5MJ3 - chains A and B of the 3 polymer chains in the assembly; structure by X-ray diffraction, 1.74 A resolution.

[Chain A]
Protein: Interleukin-12 subunit beta
Source organism: Homo sapiens
UniProtKB: P29460 (IL12B_HUMAN); residue numbers follow UniProt; this construct covers 23-328
Chain sequence (306 residues; row label = number of the first residue in the row):
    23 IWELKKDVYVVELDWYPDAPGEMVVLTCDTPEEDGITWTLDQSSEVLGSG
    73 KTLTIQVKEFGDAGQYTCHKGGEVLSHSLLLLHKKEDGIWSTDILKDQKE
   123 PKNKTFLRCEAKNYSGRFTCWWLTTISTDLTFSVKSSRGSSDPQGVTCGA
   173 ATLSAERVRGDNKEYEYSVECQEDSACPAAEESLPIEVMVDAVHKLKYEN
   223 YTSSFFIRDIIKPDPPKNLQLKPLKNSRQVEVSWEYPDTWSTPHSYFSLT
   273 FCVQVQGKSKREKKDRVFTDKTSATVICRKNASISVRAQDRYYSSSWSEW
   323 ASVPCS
Not modelled in the structure: 280-283
UniProt features mapped onto this chain:
  - glycosylation: Asn135 (N-linked (GlcNAc...) asparagine), Asn222 (N-linked (GlcNAc...) asparagine), Trp319 (C-linked (Man) tryptophan)
Cystine bridges: Cys50-Cys90, Cys131-Cys142, Cys170-Cys193, Cys300-Cys327
Glycans and other covalent adducts: glycan linked to Asn222
Metal / ion sites: Na+ site 1: Thr114, Leu117; Na+ site 2: Leu246, Ser249
Reported in the primary citation:
  - post-translational modification sites: Trp319

[Chain B]
Protein: Interleukin-23 subunit alpha
Source organism: Homo sapiens
UniProtKB: Q9NPF7 (IL23A_HUMAN); numbering as in UniProt (aligned over 20-189)
Chain sequence (179 residues; each row starts with the number of its first residue):
    20 RAVPGGSSPAWTQCQQLSQKLCTLAWSAHPLVGHMDLREEGDEETTNDVP
    70 HIQCGDGCDPQGLRDNSQFCLQRIHQGLIFYEKLLGSDIFTGEPSLLPDS
   120 PVGQLHASLLGLSQLLQPEGHHWETQQIPSLSPSQPWQRLLLRFKILRSL
   170 QAFVAVAARVFAHGAATLSPGTKHHHHHH
Not modelled in the structure: 20-26, 142-149, 190-198
Differences from the reference sequence: expression tag (190-198)
Cystine bridges: Cys77-Cys89

[Chain A / chain B interface]
Contacting residue pairs - 46 pairs, chain A then chain B:
  Pro123(A) - Met54(B)  hydrophobic
  Tyr136(A) - Arg178(B)  hydrogen bond
  Ser162(A) - Glu62(B)
  Ser163(A) - Glu62(B)  hydrogen bond
  Cys199(A) - Cys73(B)  disulfide
  Ala201(A) - Asp78(B)
  Ala201(A) - Val175(B)
  Ala202(A) - Ile71(B)
  Ala202(A) - Gln72(B)
  Ala202(A) - Cys73(B)
  Glu203(A) - His70(B)
  Glu203(A) - Ile71(B)  hydrogen bond (backbone-backbone)
  Glu203(A) - Ser168(B)
  Glu203(A) - Ala171(B)
  Glu203(A) - Phe172(B)
  Glu203(A) - Val175(B)
  Ser205(A) - Thr65(B)
  Ser205(A) - His70(B)
  Leu206(A) - Glu62(B)
  Ser226(A) - Met54(B)
  Phe228(A) - Arg57(B)
  Arg230(A) - Ala171(B)
  Asp231(A) - His53(B)
  Pro265(A) - Pro79(B)
  Pro265(A) - His182(B)
  Ser267(A) - Ala181(B)
  Ser267(A) - His182(B)  hydrogen bond
  Tyr268(A) - Cys77(B)  hydrogen bond (side chain-backbone)
  Tyr268(A) - Pro79(B)  hydrophobic
  Tyr268(A) - Val175(B)
  Tyr268(A) - Arg178(B)
  Tyr268(A) - Val179(B)
  Tyr268(A) - His182(B)
  Phe269(A) - Arg178(B)
  Asp312(A) - Arg178(B)  salt bridge
  Arg313(A) - Gln38(B)
  Tyr314(A) - Gln38(B)
  Tyr314(A) - Cys41(B)
  Tyr314(A) - Ala174(B)
  Tyr314(A) - Ala177(B)  hydrophobic
  Tyr314(A) - Arg178(B)
  Tyr314(A) - Ala181(B)
  Tyr315(A) - Trp45(B)  hydrophobic
  Tyr315(A) - Gln170(B)
  Tyr315(A) - Ala171(B)
  Ser316(A) - Trp45(B)
Interface residues without a listed pair, chain A (29 interface residues in all): Lys124, Gly161, Asp164, Ser225, Phe227, Ile232
Interface residues without a listed pair, chain B (31 interface residues in all): Asp55, Pro69, Leu82, Ala185, Thr186
Cross-chain cystine bridges: Cys199(A)-Cys73(B)

[Overview]
The interface between chain A and chain B involves 29 residues on one side and 31 on the other; the contacts
include 1 disulfide bond, 5 hydrogen bonds and 1 salt bridge. Among the polar pairs are Asp312(A)-Arg178(B),
Tyr136(A)-Arg178(B) and Ser163(A)-Glu62(B). Thr114(A) and Leu117(A) form the Na+ site 1. From the paper: a
modification site at Trp319(A).
Here chain A is Interleukin-12 subunit beta and chain B is Interleukin-23 subunit alpha, both from Homo
sapiens. Entry 5MJ3 (Interleukin-23 complex with an antagonistic alphabody, crystal form 1) was determined by
X-ray diffraction, deposited together with 5MJ4.
